6MDM - chains I and L of the 11 polymer chains in the assembly; structure by electron microscopy, 4.40 A resolution (low resolution: residue-level contacts below are approximate; hydrogen-bond / salt-bridge calls are withheld).

Chain I:
Name: Syntaxin-1A
Source organism: Rattus norvegicus
UniProtKB: P32851 (STX1A_RAT); residues 1-256 here = UniProt positions 1-256
Chain sequence (256 residues; row label = number of the first residue in the row):
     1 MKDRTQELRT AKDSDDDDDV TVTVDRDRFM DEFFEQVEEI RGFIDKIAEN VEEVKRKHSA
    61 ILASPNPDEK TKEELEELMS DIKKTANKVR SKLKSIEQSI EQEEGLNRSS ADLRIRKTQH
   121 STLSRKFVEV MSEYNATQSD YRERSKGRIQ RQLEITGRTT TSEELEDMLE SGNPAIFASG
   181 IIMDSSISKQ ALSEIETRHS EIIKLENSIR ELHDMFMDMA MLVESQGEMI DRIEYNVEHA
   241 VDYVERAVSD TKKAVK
Disordered / not traced: 1-190
Sequence notes: conflict Ser145 (Cys in P32851)
Curated features (UniProtKB/Swiss-Prot):
  - site: Lys253, Ala254 (Microbial infection: Cleavage)
  - modified residue (Phosphoserine): Ser14, Ser64, Ser95, Ser188
  - cross-link (Glycyl lysine isopeptide (Lys-Gly)): Lys252 (interchain with G-Cter in SUMO), Lys253 (interchain with G-Cter in SUMO), Lys256 (interchain with G-Cter in SUMO)

Chain L:
Name: Alpha-soluble NSF attachment protein
Source organism: Rattus norvegicus
UniProtKB: P54921 (SNAA_RAT); numbering as in UniProt (aligned over 1-295)
Chain sequence (313 residues; row label = number of the first residue in the row; numbers below 1 keep their minus sign (Met-17 is residue -17)):
   -17 MHHHHHHHHH HENLYFQGMD TSGKQAEAMA LLAEAERKVK NSQSFFSGLF GGSSKIEEAC
    43 EIYARAANMF KMAKNWSAAG NAFCQAAQLH LQLQSKHDAA TCFVDAGNAF KKADPQEAIN
   103 CLMRAIEIYT DMGRFTIAAK HHISIAEIYE TELVDVEKAI AHYEQSADYY KGEESNSSAN
   163 KCLLKVAGYA AQLEQYQKAI DIYEQVGTSA MDSPLLKYSA KDYFFKAALC HFCIDMLNAK
   223 LAVQKYEELF PAFSDSRECK LMKKLLEAHE EQNVDSYTES VKEYDSISRL DQWLTTMLLR
   283 IKKTIQGDEE DLR
Disordered / not traced: -17 to 7, 294-295
Sequence notes: initiating methionine (-17); expression tag (-16 to 0)

How chain I and chain L interact:
Pairs across the interface (16; chain I residue first):
  Arg210(I) with Asp267(L); Ser268(L); Ile269(L); Ser270(L); Arg271(L)
  Glu224(I) with Leu197(L); Leu198(L); Ser201(L)
  Glu228(I) with Ser157(L); Asn158(L); Ser159(L); Ser160(L)
  Arg232(I) with Thr118(L); Lys122(L); Tyr152(L)
  Tyr235(I) with Thr118(L)
Interface residues without a listed pair, chain I (7 interface residues in all): Met221, Tyr243
Interface residues without a listed pair, chain L (17 interface residues in all): Arg116, Ile119

Overview:
7 residues of chain I and 17 residues of chain L are in contact.
Chain I is Syntaxin-1A and chain L is Alpha-soluble NSF attachment protein, both from Rattus norvegicus; the
structure, The 20S supercomplex engaging the SNAP-25 N-terminus (class 1), was determined by electron
microscopy, deposited together with 6MDN, 6MDO and 6MDP.
